3I4N - chains A and E of the 15 polymer chains in the assembly; structure by X-ray diffraction, 3.90 A resolution.

Chain A:
Molecule: DNA-directed RNA polymerase II subunit RPB1
Source organism: Saccharomyces cerevisiae
Notes: EC 2.7.7.6
Reference sequence: P04050 (RPB1_YEAST); residues 1-1733 here = UniProt positions 1-1733
Amino-acid sequence (1733 residues; row label = number of the first residue in the row):
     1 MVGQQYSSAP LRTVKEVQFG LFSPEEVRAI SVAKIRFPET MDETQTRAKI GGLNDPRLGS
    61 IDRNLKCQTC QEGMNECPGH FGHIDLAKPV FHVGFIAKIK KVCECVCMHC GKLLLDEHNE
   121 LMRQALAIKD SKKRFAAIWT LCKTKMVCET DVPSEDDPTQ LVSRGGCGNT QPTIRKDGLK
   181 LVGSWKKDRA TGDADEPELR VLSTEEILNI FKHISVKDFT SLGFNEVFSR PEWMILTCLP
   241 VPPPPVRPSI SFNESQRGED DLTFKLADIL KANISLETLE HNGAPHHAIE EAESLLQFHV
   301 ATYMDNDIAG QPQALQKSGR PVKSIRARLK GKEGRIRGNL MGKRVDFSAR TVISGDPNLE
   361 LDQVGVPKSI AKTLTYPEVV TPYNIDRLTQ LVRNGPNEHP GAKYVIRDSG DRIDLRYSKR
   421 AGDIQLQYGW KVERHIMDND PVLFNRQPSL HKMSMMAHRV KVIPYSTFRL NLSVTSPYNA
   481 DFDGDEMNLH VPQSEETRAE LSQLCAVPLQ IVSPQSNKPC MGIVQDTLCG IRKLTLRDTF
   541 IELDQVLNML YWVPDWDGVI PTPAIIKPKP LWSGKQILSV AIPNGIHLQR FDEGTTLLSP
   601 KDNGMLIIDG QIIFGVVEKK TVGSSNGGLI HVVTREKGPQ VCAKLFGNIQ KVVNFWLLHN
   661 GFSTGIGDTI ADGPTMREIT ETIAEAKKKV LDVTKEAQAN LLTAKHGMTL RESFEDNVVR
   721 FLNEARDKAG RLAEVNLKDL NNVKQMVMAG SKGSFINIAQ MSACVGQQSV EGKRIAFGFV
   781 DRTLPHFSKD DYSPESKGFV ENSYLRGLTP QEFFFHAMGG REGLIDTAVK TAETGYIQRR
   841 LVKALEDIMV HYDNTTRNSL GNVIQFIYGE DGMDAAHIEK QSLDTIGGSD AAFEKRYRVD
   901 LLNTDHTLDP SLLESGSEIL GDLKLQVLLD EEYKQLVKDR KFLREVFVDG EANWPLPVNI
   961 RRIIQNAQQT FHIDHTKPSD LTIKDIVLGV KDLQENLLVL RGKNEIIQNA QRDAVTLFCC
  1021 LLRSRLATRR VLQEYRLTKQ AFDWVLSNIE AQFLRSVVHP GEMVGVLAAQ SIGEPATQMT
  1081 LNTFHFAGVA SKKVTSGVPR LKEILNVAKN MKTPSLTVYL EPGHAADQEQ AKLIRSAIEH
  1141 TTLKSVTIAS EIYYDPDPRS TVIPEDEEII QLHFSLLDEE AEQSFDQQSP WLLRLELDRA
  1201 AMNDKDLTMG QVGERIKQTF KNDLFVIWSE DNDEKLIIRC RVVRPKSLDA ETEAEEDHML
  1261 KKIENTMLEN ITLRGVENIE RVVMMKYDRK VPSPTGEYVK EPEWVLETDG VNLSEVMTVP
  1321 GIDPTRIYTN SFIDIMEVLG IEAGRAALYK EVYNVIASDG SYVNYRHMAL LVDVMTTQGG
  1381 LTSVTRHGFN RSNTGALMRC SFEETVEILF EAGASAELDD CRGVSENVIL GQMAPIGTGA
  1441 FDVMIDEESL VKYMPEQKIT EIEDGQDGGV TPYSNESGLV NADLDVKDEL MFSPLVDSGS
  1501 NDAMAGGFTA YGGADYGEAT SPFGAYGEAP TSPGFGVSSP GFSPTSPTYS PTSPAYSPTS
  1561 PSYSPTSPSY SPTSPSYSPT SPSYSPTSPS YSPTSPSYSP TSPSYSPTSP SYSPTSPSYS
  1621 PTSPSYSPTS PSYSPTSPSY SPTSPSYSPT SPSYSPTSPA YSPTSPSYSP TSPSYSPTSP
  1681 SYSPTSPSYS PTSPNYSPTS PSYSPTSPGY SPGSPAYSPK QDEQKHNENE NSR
Disordered / not traced: 1, 1082-1092, 1180-1186, 1247-1253, 1456-1733
Ion coordination: Zn2+ site 1: Cys67, Cys70, Cys77, His80; Zn2+ site 2: Cys107, Cys110, Cys148, Cys167; Mg2+: Asp481, Asp483, Asp485 (shared with 2 residues of chain P)
Curated features (UniProtKB/Swiss-Prot):
  - region: Pro248 to Asp260 (Lid loop), Asn306 to Lys323 (Rudder loop), Pro810 to Glu822 (Bridging helix)
  - binding site (Zn(2+)): Cys67, Cys70, Cys77, His80, Cys107, Cys110, Cys148, Cys167
  - binding site (Mg(2+)): Asp481, Asp483, Asp485
  - modified residue: Thr1471 (Phosphothreonine)
  - cross-link (Glycyl lysine isopeptide (Lys-Gly)): Lys695 (interchain with G-Cter in ubiquitin), Lys1246 (interchain with G-Cter in ubiquitin), Lys1350 (interchain with G-Cter in ubiquitin)

Chain E:
Molecule: DNA-directed RNA polymerases I, II, and III subunit RPABC1
Source organism: Saccharomyces cerevisiae
Reference sequence: P20434 (RPAB1_YEAST); residue numbers follow UniProt; this construct covers 1-215
Amino-acid sequence (215 residues; each row starts with the number of its first residue):
     1 MDQENERNIS RLWRAFRTVK EMVKDRGYFI TQEEVELPLE DFKAKYCDSM GRPQRKMMSF
    61 QANPTEESIS KFPDMGSLWV EFCDEPSVGV KTMKTFVIHI QEKNFQTGIF VYQNNITPSA
   121 MKLVPSIPPA TIETFNEAAL VVNITHHELV PKHIRLSSDE KRELLKRYRL KESQLPRIQR
   181 ADPVALYLGL KRGEVVKIIR KSETSGRYAS YRICM
Disordered / not traced: 1

Chain A / chain E interface:
Pairs across the interface (86):
  Arg857(A) with Tyr168(E); Leu170(E)
  Leu860(A) with Gln174(E), hydrogen bond (backbone-side chain)
  Gly861(A) with Gln174(E), hydrogen bond (backbone-side chain)
  Asn862(A) with Gln174(E)
  Val863(A) with Leu170(E), hydrophobic; Gln174(E), hydrogen bond (backbone-backbone); Pro176(E)
  Gln865(A) with Tyr208(E)
  Phe866(A) with Tyr168(E), hydrophobic; Tyr208(E), hydrogen bond (backbone-side chain); Ala209(E); Ser210(E); Tyr211(E)
  Ile867(A) with Tyr208(E)
  Gly869(A) with Thr204(E), hydrogen bond (backbone-side chain)
  Glu870(A) with Arg200(E), salt bridge; Ser202(E), hydrogen bond; Thr204(E); Ser205(E), hydrogen bond (backbone-side chain); Tyr208(E)
  Asp871(A) with Thr204(E), hydrogen bond
  Phe942(A) with Arg207(E)
  Glu945(A) with Lys201(E), salt bridge
  Val946(A) with Lys201(E); Ser202(E); Gly206(E)
  Trp954(A) with Glu203(E)
  Leu956(A) with Thr204(E)
  Asn1004(A) with Arg167(E)
  Ile1006(A) with Glu163(E); Leu164(E); Arg167(E)
  Ile1007(A) with Arg167(E); Tyr168(E), hydrophobic
  Asp1013(A) with Ser205(E), hydrogen bond (backbone-side chain); Arg207(E), salt bridge
  Ala1014(A) with Ser205(E)
  Val1015(A) with Ser205(E)
  Leu1017(A) with Ser202(E); Glu203(E); Thr204(E); Ser205(E); Gly206(E)
  Met1317(A) with Val142(E)
  Thr1318(A) with Arg14(E), hydrogen bond (backbone-side chain); Ala138(E); Val141(E); Val142(E)
  Val1319(A) with Arg14(E)
  Pro1324(A) with Val142(E), hydrophobic; His147(E), hydrogen bond (backbone-side chain)
  Thr1325(A) with His146(E), hydrogen bond (side chain-backbone); His147(E), hydrogen bond (backbone-side chain); Glu148(E), hydrogen bond (backbone-backbone)
  Arg1326(A) with Glu148(E), salt bridge
  Ile1327(A) with His147(E), hydrogen bond (backbone-side chain)
  Glu1337(A) with Pro183(E)
  Val1338(A) with Ile144(E); Pro183(E)
  Leu1339(A) with Ile144(E); His147(E); Val150(E), hydrophobic; Pro183(E); Val184(E)
  Gly1340(A) with Asp182(E); Pro183(E)
  Ile1341(A) with Asp182(E); Arg212(E)
  Glu1342(A) with Pro151(E); His153(E); Ile198(E); Arg200(E), salt bridge; Arg212(E), salt bridge
  Ala1343(A) with Leu149(E); Val150(E), hydrophobic
  Arg1345(A) with Arg200(E)
  Ala1346(A) with Leu149(E), hydrophobic
  Tyr1349(A) with Glu203(E), hydrogen bond
  Tyr1365(A) with Glu203(E)
  Thr1376(A) with Arg212(E), hydrogen bond
  Thr1377(A) with Arg177(E), hydrogen bond (backbone-backbone); Arg212(E)
  Gln1378(A) with Arg177(E)
  Gly1379(A) with Arg177(E); Gln179(E)
Also at the interface, not in a pair above, chain A (54 interface residues in all): Phe947, Pro955, Ala1010, Thr1016, Ile1335, Met1336, Ala1347, Arg1366, Asp1373
Also at the interface, not in a pair above, chain E (41 interface residues in all): Arg11, Arg169, Ile178

In short:
Chain A and chain E form an interface of 54 and 41 residues respectively; the contacts include 18 hydrogen
bonds and 6 salt bridges. Among the polar pairs are Glu870(A)-Arg200(E), Glu945(A)-Lys201(E) and
Asp1013(A)-Arg207(E). UniProt lists 8 Zn2+-binding residues and 3 Mg2+-binding residues on chain A.
Chain A is DNA-directed RNA polymerase II subunit RPB1 and chain E is DNA-directed RNA polymerases I, II, and
III subunit RPABC1, both from Saccharomyces cerevisiae; the structure, 8-oxoguanine containing RNA polymerase
II elongation complex E, was determined by X-ray diffraction, deposited together with 3I4M.
